Entry 9PC3 (electron microscopy, 3.69 A resolution); this record covers chains E and F of the 12 polymer chains in the assembly.

== Chain E (and F) ==
Name: Vesicle-fusing ATPase
Source organism: Cricetulus griseus
Notes: EC 3.6.4.6; chain F of this document is another copy of the same molecule, construct and numbering; everything in this record applies to it too
Reference sequence: P18708 (NSF_CRIGR); numbering as in UniProt (aligned over 1-744)
Amino-acid sequence (747 residues; numbered -2 to 744; the number before each row is that of its first residue; numbers below 1 keep their minus sign (Gly-2 is residue -2)):
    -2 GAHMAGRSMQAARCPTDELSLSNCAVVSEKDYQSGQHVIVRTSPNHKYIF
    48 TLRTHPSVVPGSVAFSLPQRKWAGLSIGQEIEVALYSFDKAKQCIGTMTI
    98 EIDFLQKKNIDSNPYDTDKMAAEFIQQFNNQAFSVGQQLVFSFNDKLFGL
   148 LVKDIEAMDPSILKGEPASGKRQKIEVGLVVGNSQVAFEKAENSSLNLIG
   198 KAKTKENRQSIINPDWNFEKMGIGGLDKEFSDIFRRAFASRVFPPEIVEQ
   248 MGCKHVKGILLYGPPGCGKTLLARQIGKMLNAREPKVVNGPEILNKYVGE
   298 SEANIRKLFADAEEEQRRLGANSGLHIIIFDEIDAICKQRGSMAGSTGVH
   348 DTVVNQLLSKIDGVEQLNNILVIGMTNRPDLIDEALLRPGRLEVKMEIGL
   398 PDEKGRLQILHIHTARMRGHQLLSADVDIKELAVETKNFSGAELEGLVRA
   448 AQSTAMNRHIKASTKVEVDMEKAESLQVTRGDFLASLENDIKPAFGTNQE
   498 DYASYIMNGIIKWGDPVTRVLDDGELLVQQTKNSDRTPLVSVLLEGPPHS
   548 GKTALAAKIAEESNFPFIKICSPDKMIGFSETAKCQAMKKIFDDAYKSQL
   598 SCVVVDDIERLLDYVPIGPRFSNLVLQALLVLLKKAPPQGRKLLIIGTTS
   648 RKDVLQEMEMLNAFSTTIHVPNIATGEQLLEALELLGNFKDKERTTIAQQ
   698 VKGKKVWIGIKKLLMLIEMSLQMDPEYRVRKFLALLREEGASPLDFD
Disordered / not traced: -2 to 203, 741-744 (chain F: -2 to 211, 246-251, 336-343, 741-744)
Sequence notes: expression tag (-2 to 0)
Ligand contacts:
  - ATP (adenosine-5'-triphosphate), molecule 1: Gly219, Ile220, Gly221, Pro261, Pro262, Gly263, Cys264, Gly265, Lys266, Thr267, Leu268, Glu329, Asn374, Ile406, His410, Gly438, Ala439, Glu442
  - ATP, molecule 2: Asp359, Arg385, Arg388
  - ATP, molecule 3: Tyr502, Met504, Asn505, Gly506, Ile507, Ile508, Trp510, Pro545, His546, Ser547, Gly548, Lys549, Thr550, Ala551, Leu552, Asp604, Ile707, Lys708
Curated features (UniProtKB/Swiss-Prot):
  - binding site (ATP): Asn505 to Trp510, Pro545 to Leu552
  - binding site (Mg(2+)): Thr550
  - modified residue: Lys105 (N6-acetyllysine), Ser207 (Phosphoserine), Tyr259 (Phosphotyrosine), Ser569 (Phosphoserine)
What the authors report for this chain:
  - post-translational modification sites: Ser207 (citing earlier work)

== Chain E / chain F interface ==
Contacting residue pairs (62; chain E residue first):
  Ile209(E) - Glu464(F)
  Trp213(E) - Thr461(F)
  Asn214(E) - Lys462(F)  hydrogen bond
  Phe215(E) - Thr461(F)
  Arg232(E) - Asn454(F)
  Arg232(E) - Asp487(F)  salt bridge
  Arg233(E) - Asp487(F)  hydrogen bond (side chain-backbone)
  Arg233(E) - Ile488(F)
  Ala236(E) - Met453(F)
  Phe240(E) - Met453(F)  hydrophobic
  Phe240(E) - His456(F)
  Phe240(E) - Asp466(F)
  Phe240(E) - Leu473(F)  hydrophobic
  Ile244(E) - Leu473(F)  hydrophobic
  Gln247(E) - Arg413(F)
  Gln247(E) - His417(F)  hydrogen bond
  Met248(E) - Met414(F)  hydrophobic
  Met248(E) - Gln449(F)
  Cys250(E) - Gln449(F)
  Lys251(E) - Arg446(F)  hydrogen bond (backbone-side chain)
  Tyr294(E) - Lys293(F)
  Val295(E) - Asn292(F)
  Val295(E) - Lys293(F)
  Glu297(E) - Lys293(F)  salt bridge
  Arg303(E) - Glu289(F)  salt bridge
  Arg337(E) - Arg375(F)
  Asp348(E) - Lys335(F)  salt bridge
  Asn352(E) - Ala332(F)
  Gln353(E) - Asn286(F)  hydrogen bond
  Ser356(E) - Asn286(F)  hydrogen bond
  Ser356(E) - Gly287(F)
  Ser356(E) - Asp328(F)
  Val361(E) - Arg271(F)
  Pro386(E) - Ala439(F)
  Pro386(E) - Glu440(F)
  Gln526(E) - Gln719(F)  hydrogen bond
  Gln527(E) - Glu715(F)
  Gln527(E) - Met716(F)
  Gln527(E) - Gln719(F)
  Ser531(E) - Glu715(F)  hydrogen bond
  Arg533(E) - Leu683(F)
  Arg533(E) - Asn685(F)
  Arg533(E) - Glu715(F)
  Thr534(E) - Met712(F)
  Thr534(E) - Glu715(F)
  Pro616(E) - Ile614(F)  hydrophobic
  Phe618(E) - Val612(F)  hydrophobic
  Phe618(E) - Arg617(F)
  Asn620(E) - Val612(F)
  Leu621(E) - Phe576(F)
  Gln624(E) - Arg607(F)  hydrogen bond
  Gln624(E) - Asp610(F)
  Gln624(E) - Tyr611(F)
  Gln624(E) - Val612(F)
  Leu627(E) - Arg607(F)
  Val628(E) - Ile574(F)  hydrophobic
  Leu629(E) - Ile574(F)  hydrophobic
  Lys632(E) - Asp571(F)  salt bridge
  Glu654(E) - Ile614(F)
  Met655(E) - Ile614(F)  hydrophobic
  Glu656(E) - Pro613(F)
  Glu656(E) - Arg648(F)  salt bridge
Other interface residues (no listed pair), chain E (61 interface residues in all): Asp229, Phe231, Val239, Val245, Glu246, Val253, Gly296, Glu299, Thr349, Lys357, Gly360, Gln363, Ala382, Arg385, Leu523, Asn530, Asp532, Leu623, Ala625, Lys631
Other interface residues (no listed pair), chain F (59 interface residues in all): Pro262, Gly263, Thr267, Val284, Pro288, Leu291, Val346, Glu442, Ser450, Ile457, Ser460, Glu471, Pro570, Gly575, Asp604

== Overview ==
61 residues of chain E face 59 of chain F across their interface, with 9 hydrogen bonds and 6 salt bridges.
Polar pairs include Arg232(E)-Asp487(F), Glu297(E)-Lys293(F) and Arg303(E)-Glu289(F). Bound to chain E: 3
copies of ATP. From the paper: a modification site at Ser207(E).
Both chains are Vesicle-fusing ATPase (Cricetulus griseus). Entry 9PC3 (21bin20S complex (NSF-alphaSNAP-2:1
syntaxin-1a:SNAP-25), non-hydrolyzing, class 12) was determined by electron microscopy together with 9OJR,
9OJU, 9OJZ, 9OK3, 9OK5, 9OKC and 17 further entries from the same study.
